Entry 4ZCF (X-ray diffraction, 2.60 A resolution); this record covers chains A and E of the 5 polymer chains in the assembly.

# Chain A
Protein: Restriction endonuclease EcoP15I, modification subunit
From: Escherichia coli
UniProtKB: Q5ZND1 (Q5ZND1_ECOLX); residues 1-644 here = UniProt positions 1-644
Sequence (644 residues; row label = number of the first residue in the row):
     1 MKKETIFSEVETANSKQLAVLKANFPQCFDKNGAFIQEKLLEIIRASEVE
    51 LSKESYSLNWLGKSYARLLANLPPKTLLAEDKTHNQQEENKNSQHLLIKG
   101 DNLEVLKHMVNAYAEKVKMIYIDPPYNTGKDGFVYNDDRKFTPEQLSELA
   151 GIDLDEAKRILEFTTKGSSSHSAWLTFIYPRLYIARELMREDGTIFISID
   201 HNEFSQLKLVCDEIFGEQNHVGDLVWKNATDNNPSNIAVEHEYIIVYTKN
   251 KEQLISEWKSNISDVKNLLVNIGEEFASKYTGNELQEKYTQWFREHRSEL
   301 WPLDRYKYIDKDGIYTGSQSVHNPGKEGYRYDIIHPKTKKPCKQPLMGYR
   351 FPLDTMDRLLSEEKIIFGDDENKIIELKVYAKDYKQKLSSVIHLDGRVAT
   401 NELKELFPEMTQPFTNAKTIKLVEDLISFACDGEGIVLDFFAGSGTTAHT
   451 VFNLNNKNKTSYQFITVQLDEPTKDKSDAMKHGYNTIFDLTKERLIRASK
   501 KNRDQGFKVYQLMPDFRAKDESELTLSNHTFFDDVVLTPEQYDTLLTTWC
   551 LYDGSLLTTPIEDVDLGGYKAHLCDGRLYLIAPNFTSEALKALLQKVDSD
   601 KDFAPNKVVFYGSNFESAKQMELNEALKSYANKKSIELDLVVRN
Unresolved in the structure: 1-12, 49-52, 140, 409, 415, 475, 525-529, 616, 633-634
Bound ions: Mn2+ site 1 near His201 (its only coordinating residue here); Mn2+ site 2: Glu213 (shared with 1 residue of chain C)
Reported in the primary citation:
  - binding site for DNA 20-mer ATACAGCAGTAGACTATGAT: Asp123, Pro124, Pro125, Tyr126, Asn416, Lys418
  - binding site for DNA 20-mer AATCATAGTCTACTGCTGTA (chain E): Asn232, Asn233, Pro324

# Chain E
Molecule: DNA 20-mer AATCATAGTCTACTGCTGTA
Sequence (20 nucleotides; numbered 1 to 20; the number before each row is that of its first residue):
     1 AATCATAGTCTACTGCTGTA

# How chain A and chain E interact
Pairs across the interface - 24 pairs, chain A then chain E:
  Trp301(A) with DT17(E), hydrogen bond to the phosphate
  Pro302(A) with DC16(E), sugar contact; DT17(E), phosphate contact
  Asp304(A) with DT17(E), phosphate contact
  Arg305(A) with DT17(E), sugar contact; DG18(E), hydrogen bond to the base; DT19(E), base contact
  Tyr306(A) with DC16(E), hydrogen bond to the phosphate
  Gln319(A) with DC16(E), base contact
  Ser320(A) with DG15(E), hydrogen bond to the base; DC16(E), hydrogen bond to the base
  Asn323(A) with DC13(E), hydrogen bond to the base
  Pro324(A) with DC13(E), base contact; DT14(E), base contact
  Tyr329(A) with DT11(E), sugar contact; DA12(E), hydrogen bond to the phosphate
  Arg350(A) with DA12(E), sugar contact; DC13(E), base contact; DT14(E), salt bridge to the phosphate; DG15(E), hydrogen bond to the base
  Phe351(A) with DC13(E), sugar contact
  Pro352(A) with DC13(E), phosphate contact
  Thr355(A) with DC13(E), hydrogen bond to the phosphate
  Tyr384(A) with DC16(E), phosphate contact
Also at the interface, not in a pair above, chain A (18 interface residues in all): Leu303, Ser318, His322

# In short
The interface between chain A and chain E involves 18 residues on one side and 9 on the other, with 9 hydrogen
bonds and 1 salt bridge. Polar contacts include Arg305(A)-DG18(E), Ser320(A)-DG15(E) and Ser320(A)-DC16(E).
From the paper: a binding site for DNA 20-mer ATACAGCAGTAGACTATGAT at Asp123(A), Pro124(A) and Pro125(A) among
others; a binding site for DNA 20-mer AATCATAGTCTACTGCTGTA (chain E) at Asn232(A), Asn233(A) and Pro324(A).
Here chain A is Restriction endonuclease EcoP15I, modification subunit (Escherichia coli) and chain E is DNA
20-mer AATCATAGTCTACTGCTGTA. Entry 4ZCF (Structural basis of asymmetric DNA methylation and ATP-triggered
long-range diffusion by EcoP15I) was determined by X-ray diffraction.
